6XOU - chain A; structure by electron microscopy, 4.00 A resolution.

== Chain A ==
Protein: Presequence protease, mitochondrial
Source organism: Homo sapiens
Notes: EC 3.4.24.-
UniProtKB: Q5JRX3 (PREP_HUMAN); residue numbers follow UniProt; this construct covers 33-1037
Amino-acid sequence (1014 residues; row label = number of the first residue in the row):
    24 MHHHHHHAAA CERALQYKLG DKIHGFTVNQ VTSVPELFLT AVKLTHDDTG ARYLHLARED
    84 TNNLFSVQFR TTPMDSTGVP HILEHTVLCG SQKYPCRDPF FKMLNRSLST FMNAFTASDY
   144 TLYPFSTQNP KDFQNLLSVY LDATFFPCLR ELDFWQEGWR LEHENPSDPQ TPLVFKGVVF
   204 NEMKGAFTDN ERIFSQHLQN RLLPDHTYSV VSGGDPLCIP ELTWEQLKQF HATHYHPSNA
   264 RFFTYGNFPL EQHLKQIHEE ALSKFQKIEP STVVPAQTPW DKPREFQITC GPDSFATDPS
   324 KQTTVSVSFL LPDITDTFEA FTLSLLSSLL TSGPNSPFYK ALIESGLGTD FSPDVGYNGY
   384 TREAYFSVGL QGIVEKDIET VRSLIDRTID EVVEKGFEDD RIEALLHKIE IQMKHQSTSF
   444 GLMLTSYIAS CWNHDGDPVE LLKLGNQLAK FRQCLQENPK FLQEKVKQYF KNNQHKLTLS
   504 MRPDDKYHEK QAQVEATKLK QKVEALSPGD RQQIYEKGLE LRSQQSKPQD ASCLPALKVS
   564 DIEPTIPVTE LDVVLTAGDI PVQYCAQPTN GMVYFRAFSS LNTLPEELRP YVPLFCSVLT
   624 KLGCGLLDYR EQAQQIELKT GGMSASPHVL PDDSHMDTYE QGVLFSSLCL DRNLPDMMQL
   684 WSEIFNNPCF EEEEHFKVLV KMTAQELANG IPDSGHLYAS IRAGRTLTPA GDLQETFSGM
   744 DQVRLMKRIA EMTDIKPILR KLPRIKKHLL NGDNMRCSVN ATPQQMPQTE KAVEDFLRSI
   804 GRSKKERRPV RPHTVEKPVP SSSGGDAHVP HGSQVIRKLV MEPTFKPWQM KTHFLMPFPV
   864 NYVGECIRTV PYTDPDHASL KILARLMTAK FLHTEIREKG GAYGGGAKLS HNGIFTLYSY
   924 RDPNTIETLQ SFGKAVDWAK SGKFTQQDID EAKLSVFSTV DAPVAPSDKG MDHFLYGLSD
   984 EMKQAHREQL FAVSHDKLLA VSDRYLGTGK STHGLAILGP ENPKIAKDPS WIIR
Disordered / not traced: 24-30, 806-847
Differences from the reference sequence: expression tag (24-32); conflict Val-328 (Ile in Q5JRX3), Val-397 (Ala in Q5JRX3), Arg-1037 (Gln in Q5JRX3)
Reported in the primary citation:
  - conformationally variable residues (domain motion, helix shift): Glu-174 to Leu-225, Glu-421 to Met-436, Pro-506 to Lys-550
  - mutagenesis - Q637A: increased catalytic activity

== In short ==
The paper reports that Q637A increases catalytic activity; conformational variability at Glu-174, Glu-421 and
Pro-506.
Chain A is Presequence protease, mitochondrial (Homo sapiens); the structure, CryoEM structure of human
presequence protease in open state, was determined by electron microscopy (same publication as 6XOS, 6XOT and
6XOV).
